2ES3 - chain A; structure by X-ray diffraction, 1.85 A resolution.

[Chain A]
Protein: Thrombospondin-1
Organism: Homo sapiens
Notes: fragment: N-terminal Domain
UniProt: P07996 (TSP1_HUMAN); residues 7-215 here correspond to UniProt positions 25-233 (UniProt number = residue number + 18)
Amino-acid sequence (209 residues; row label = number of the first residue in the row):
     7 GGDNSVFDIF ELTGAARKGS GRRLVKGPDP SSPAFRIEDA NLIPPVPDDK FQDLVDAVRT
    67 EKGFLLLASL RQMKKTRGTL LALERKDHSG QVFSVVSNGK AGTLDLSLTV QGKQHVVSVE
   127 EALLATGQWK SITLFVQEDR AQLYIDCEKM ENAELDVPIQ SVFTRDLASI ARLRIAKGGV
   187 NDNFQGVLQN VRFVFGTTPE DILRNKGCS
Disulfide bonds: Cys153-Cys214

[Overview]
Chain A is Thrombospondin-1 (Homo sapiens); the structure, Crystal Structure of Thrombospondin-1 N-terminal
Domain in P1 Form at 1.85A Resolution, was determined by X-ray diffraction, deposited together with 2OUH and
2OUJ.
